1V8J - chain A; structure by X-ray diffraction, 3.24 A resolution.

Chain A:
Name: Kinesin-like protein KIF2C
Organism: Mus musculus
Reference sequence: Q922S8 (KIF2C_MOUSE); residues 1-403 here correspond to UniProt positions 183-585 (UniProt number = residue number + 182)
Chain sequence (410 residues; each row starts with the number of its first residue):
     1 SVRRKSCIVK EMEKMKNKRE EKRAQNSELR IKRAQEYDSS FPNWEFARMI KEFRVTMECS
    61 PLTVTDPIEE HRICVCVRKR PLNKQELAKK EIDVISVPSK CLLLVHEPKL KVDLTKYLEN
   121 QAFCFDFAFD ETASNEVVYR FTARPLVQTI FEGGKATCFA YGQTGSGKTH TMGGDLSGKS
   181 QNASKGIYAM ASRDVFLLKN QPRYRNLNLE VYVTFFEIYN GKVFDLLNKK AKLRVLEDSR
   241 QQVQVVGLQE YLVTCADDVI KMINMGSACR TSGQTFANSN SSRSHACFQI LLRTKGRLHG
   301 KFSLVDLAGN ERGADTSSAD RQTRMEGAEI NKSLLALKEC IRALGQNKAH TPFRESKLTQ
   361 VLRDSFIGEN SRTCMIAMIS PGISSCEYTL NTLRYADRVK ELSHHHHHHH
Unresolved in the structure: 1-41, 64-66, 176-180, 274-277, 313-320, 347-352, 405-410
Disulfides: Cys59-Cys101
Sequence notes: expression tag (404-410)
Bound ions: Mg2+: Thr169 (together with ADP)
Ligand contacts: ADP (adenosine-5'-diphosphate): Arg78, Arg80, Pro81, Gln163, Thr164, Gly165, Ser166, Gly167, Lys168, Thr169, His170, Asp175
Curated features (UniProtKB/Swiss-Prot):
  - region: Glu21 to Glu52 (Negative regulator of microtubule-binding)
  - binding site (ATP): Arg78, Gly162 to Thr169
  - modified residue (Phosphoserine): Ser1, Ser6, Ser333

Summary:
Chain A binds ADP. From UniProt: 9 ATP-binding residues.
Chain A is Kinesin-like protein KIF2C (Mus musculus); the structure, The Crystal Structure of the Minimal
Functional Domain of the Microtubule Destabilizer KIF2C Complexed with Mg-ADP, was determined by X-ray
diffraction, deposited together with 1V8K.
